Entry 6KUK (electron microscopy, 3.90 A resolution); this record covers chains A and V of the 5 polymer chains in the assembly.

== Chain A ==
Protein: Polymerase 3
From: Influenza D virus (D/swine/Oklahoma/1334/2011)
Reference sequence: K9LHJ4 (K9LHJ4_9ORTO); residue numbers follow UniProt; this construct covers 1-710
Sequence (710 residues; numbered 1 to 710; the number before each row is that of its first residue):
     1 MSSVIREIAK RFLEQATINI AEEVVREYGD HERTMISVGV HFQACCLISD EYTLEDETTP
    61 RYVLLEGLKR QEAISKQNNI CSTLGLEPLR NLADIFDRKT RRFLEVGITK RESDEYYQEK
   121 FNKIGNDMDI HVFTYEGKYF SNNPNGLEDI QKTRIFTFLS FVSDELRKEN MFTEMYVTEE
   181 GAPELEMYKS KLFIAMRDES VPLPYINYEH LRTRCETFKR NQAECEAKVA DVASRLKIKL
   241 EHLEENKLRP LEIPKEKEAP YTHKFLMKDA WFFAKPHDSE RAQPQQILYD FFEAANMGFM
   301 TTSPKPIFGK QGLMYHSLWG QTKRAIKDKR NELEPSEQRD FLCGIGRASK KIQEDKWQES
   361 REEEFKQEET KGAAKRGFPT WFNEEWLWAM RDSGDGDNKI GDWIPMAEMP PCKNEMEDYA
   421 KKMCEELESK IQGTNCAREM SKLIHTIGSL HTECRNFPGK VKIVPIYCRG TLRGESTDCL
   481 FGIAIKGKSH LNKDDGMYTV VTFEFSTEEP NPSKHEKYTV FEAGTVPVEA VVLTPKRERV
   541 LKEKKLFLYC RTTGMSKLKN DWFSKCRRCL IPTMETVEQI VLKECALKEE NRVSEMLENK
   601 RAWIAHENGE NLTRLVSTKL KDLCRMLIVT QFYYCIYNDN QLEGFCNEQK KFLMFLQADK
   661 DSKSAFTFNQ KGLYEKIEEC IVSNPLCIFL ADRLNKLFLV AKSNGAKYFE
Not modelled in the structure: 1-183, 394-398, 531-541

== Chain V ==
Molecule: 15-nt RNA strand
Sequence (15 nucleotides; numbered 1 to 15; the number before each row is that of its first residue):
     1 AGCAGUAGCA AGGAG

== Chain A / chain V interface ==
Residue-residue contacts - 30 pairs, chain A then chain V:
  Lys264(A) with A4(V), salt bridge to the phosphate
  Lys310(A) with G2(V), salt bridge to the phosphate
  Leu342(A) with A1(V), base contact
  Gly344(A) with A10(V), hydrogen bond to the sugar; A11(V), phosphate contact
  Ile345(A) with A11(V), phosphate contact
  Gly346(A) with A11(V), hydrogen bond to the phosphate
  Arg347(A) with A1(V), salt bridge to the phosphate; A10(V), base contact; A11(V), hydrogen bond to the phosphate
  Ala348(A) with A10(V), base contact; A11(V), phosphate contact
  Lys351(A) with C9(V), salt bridge to the phosphate
  Thr370(A) with U6(V), sugar contact
  Gly372(A) with G5(V), base contact
  Ala373(A) with G5(V), base contact
  His490(A) with A11(V), stacking on the base
  Gly496(A) with C9(V), hydrogen bond to the sugar
  Met497(A) with G2(V), base contact; C3(V), base contact; G8(V), base contact; C9(V), base contact
  Thr499(A) with A1(V), hydrogen bond to the base
  Lys517(A) with C3(V), salt bridge to the phosphate
  Thr552(A) with A1(V), base contact
  Thr553(A) with G2(V), sugar contact; C3(V), sugar contact
  Gly554(A) with C3(V), sugar contact
  Lys559(A) with A4(V), salt bridge to the phosphate
  Asp639(A) with G5(V), base contact
Interface residues without a listed pair, chain A (27 interface residues in all): Gln311, Asn492, Arg551, Asn640, Ser683
Interface residues without a listed pair, chain V (11 interface residues in all): G12

== In short ==
27 residues of chain A face 11 of chain V across their interface, with 5 hydrogen bonds, 6 salt bridges and 1
aromatic stacking contact. Polar pairs include Thr499(A)-A1(V), Gly344(A)-A10(V) and Gly496(A)-C9(V).
Chain A is Polymerase 3 (Influenza D virus (D/swine/Oklahoma/1334/2011)) and chain V is a 15-nt RNA strand;
the structure, Structure of influenza D virus polymerase bound to vRNA promoter in mode A conformation (class
A1), was determined by electron microscopy together with 6KUJ, 6KUP, 6KUR, 6KUT, 6KUV and 6KV5 from the same
study.
